PDB entry 7ESC | X-ray diffraction, 2.20 A resolution | chain A

Chain A:
Name: FAD:protein FMN transferase
From: Listeria monocytogenes serotype 1/2a (strain 10403S)
Notes: EC 2.7.1.180
UniProtKB: A0A0H3GJF7 (A0A0H3GJF7_LISM4); numbering as in UniProt (aligned over 22-360)
Chain sequence (340 residues; row label = number of the first residue in the row):
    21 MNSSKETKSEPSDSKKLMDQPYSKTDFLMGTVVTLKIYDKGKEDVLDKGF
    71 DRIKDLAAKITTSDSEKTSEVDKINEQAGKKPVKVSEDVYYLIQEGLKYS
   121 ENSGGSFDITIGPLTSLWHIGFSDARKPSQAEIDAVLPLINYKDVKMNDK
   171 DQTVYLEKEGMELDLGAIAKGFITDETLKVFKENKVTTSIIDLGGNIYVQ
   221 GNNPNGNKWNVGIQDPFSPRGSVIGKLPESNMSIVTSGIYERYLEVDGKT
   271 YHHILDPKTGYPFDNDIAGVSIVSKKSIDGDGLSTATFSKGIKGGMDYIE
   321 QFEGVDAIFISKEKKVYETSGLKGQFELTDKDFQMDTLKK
Disordered / not traced: 21-35, 358-360
Differences from the reference sequence: initiating methionine (21)
Bound ions: Mg2+: Ala187 (together with adenosine monophosphate)
Residues lining bound ligands: adenosine monophosphate (AMP): Ser126, Phe127, Asp128, Ile131, Thr135, Asp184, Gly186, Ala187, Ser257, Glu261, Arg262, His273, Ile274, Leu275, Pro277, Asp301, Thr305
What the authors report for this chain:
  - binding site for adenosine monophosphate: Ser126, Asp128, Asp184, Arg262, Leu275
  - Mg2+ coordination: Ala187, Asp301
  - catalytic residues: Ser257, His273, Asp301 (proposed by the authors, not directly observed)

Summary:
Bound to chain A: adenosine monophosphate. From the paper: catalytic residues Ser257, His273 and Asp301; a
binding site for adenosine monophosphate at Ser126, Asp128 and Asp184 among others.
Chain A is FAD:protein FMN transferase (Listeria monocytogenes serotype 1/2a (strain 10403S)); the structure,
FmnB complexed with AMP, was determined by X-ray diffraction, deposited together with 7ESA, 7ESB, 7F2U and
7F39.
